Entry 6RIP (electron microscopy, 3.40 A resolution); this record covers chains A and C of the 8 polymer chains in the assembly.

# Chain A
Molecule: DNA-directed RNA polymerase subunit alpha
From: Escherichia coli (strain K12)
Notes: EC 2.7.7.6
Reference sequence: P0A7Z4 (RPOA_ECOLI); residues 1-329 here = UniProt positions 1-329
Sequence (329 residues; each row starts with the number of its first residue):
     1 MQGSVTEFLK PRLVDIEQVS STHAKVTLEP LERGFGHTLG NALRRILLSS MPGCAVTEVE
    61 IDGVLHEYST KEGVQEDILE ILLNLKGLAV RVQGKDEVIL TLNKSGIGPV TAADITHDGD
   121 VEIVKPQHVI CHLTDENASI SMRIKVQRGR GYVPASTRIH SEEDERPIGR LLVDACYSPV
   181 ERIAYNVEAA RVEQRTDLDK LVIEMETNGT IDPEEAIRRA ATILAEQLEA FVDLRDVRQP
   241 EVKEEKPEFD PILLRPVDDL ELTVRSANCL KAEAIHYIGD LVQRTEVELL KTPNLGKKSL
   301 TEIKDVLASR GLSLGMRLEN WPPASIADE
Disordered / not traced: 1-6, 235-329
UniProt features mapped onto this chain:
  - region: Glu-162 to Glu-165 (Required for interaction with Crp at class II promoters)
  - modified residue: Arg-265 (ADP-ribosylarginine), Lys-297 (N6-acetyllysine), Lys-298 (N6-acetyllysine)

# Chain C
Molecule: DNA-directed RNA polymerase subunit beta
From: Escherichia coli (strain K12)
Notes: EC 2.7.7.6
Reference sequence: P0A8V2 (RPOB_ECOLI); numbering as in UniProt (aligned over 1-1342)
Sequence (1342 residues; row label = number of the first residue in the row):
     1 MVYSYTEKKR IRKDFGKRPQ VLDVPYLLSI QLDSFQKFIE QDPEGQYGLE AAFRSVFPIQ
    61 SYSGNSELQY VSYRLGEPVF DVQECQIRGV TYSAPLRVKL RLVIYEREAP EGTVKDIKEQ
   121 EVYMGEIPLM TDNGTFVING TERVIVSQLH RSPGVFFDSD KGKTHSSGKV LYNARIIPYR
   181 GSWLDFEFDP KDNLFVRIDR RRKLPATIIL RALNYTTEQI LDLFFEKVIF EIRDNKLQME
   241 LVPERLRGET ASFDIEANGK VYVEKGRRIT ARHIRQLEKD DVKLIEVPVE YIAGKVVAKD
   301 YIDESTGELI CAANMELSLD LLAKLSQSGH KRIETLFTND LDHGPYISET LRVDPTNDRL
   361 SALVEIYRMM RPGEPPTREA AESLFENLFF SEDRYDLSAV GRMKFNRSLL REEIEGSGIL
   421 SKDDIIDVMK KLIDIRNGKG EVDDIDHLGN RRIRSVGEMA ENQFRVGLVR VERAVKERLS
   481 LGDLDTLMPQ DMINAKPISA AVKEFFGSSQ LSQFMDQNNP LSEITHKRRI SALGPGGLTR
   541 ERAGFEVRDV HPTHYGRVCP IETPEGPNIG LINSLSVYAQ TNEYGFLETP YRKVTDGVVT
   601 DEIHYLSAIE EGNYVIAQAN SNLDEEGHFV EDLVTCRSKG ESSLFSRDQV DYMDVSTQQV
   661 VSVGASLIPF LEHDDANRAL MGANMQRQAV PTLRADKPLV GTGMERAVAV DSGVTAVAKR
   721 GGVVQYVDAS RIVIKVNEDE MYPGEAGIDI YNLTKYTRSN QNTCINQMPC VSLGEPVERG
   781 DVLADGPSTD LGELALGQNM RVAFMPWNGY NFEDSILVSE RVVQEDRFTT IHIQELACVS
   841 RDTKLGPEEI TADIPNVGEA ALSKLDESGI VYIGAEVTGG DILVGKVTPK GETQLTPEEK
   901 LLRAIFGEKA SDVKDSSLRV PNGVSGTVID VQVFTRDGVE KDKRALEIEE MQLKQAKKDL
   961 SEELQILEAG LFSRIRAVLV AGGVEAEKLD KLPRDRWLEL GLTDEEKQNQ LEQLAEQYDE
  1021 LKHEFEKKLE AKRRKITQGD DLAPGVLKIV KVYLAVKRRI QPGDKMAGRH GNKGVISKIN
  1081 PIEDMPYDEN GTPVDIVLNP LGVPSRMNIG QILETHLGMA AKGIGDKINA MLKQQQEVAK
  1141 LREFIQRAYD LGADVRQKVD LSTFSDEEVM RLAENLRKGM PIATPVFDGA KEAEIKELLK
  1201 LGDLPTSGQI RLYDGRTGEQ FERPVTVGYM YMLKLNHLVD DKMHARSTGS YSLVTQQPLG
  1261 GKAQFGGQRF GEMEVWALEA YGAAYTLQEM LTVKSDDVNG RTKMYKNIVD GNHQMEPGMP
  1321 ESFNVLLKEI RSLGINIELE DE
Disordered / not traced: 1, 891-912
UniProt features mapped onto this chain:
  - modified residue (N6-acetyllysine): Lys-1022, Lys-1200
Reported in the primary citation:
  - binding site for the 14-nt RNA strand: Arg-678, Arg-1106

# How chain A and chain C interact
Contacting residue pairs - 48 pairs, chain A then chain C:
  Asn-41(A) with Gly-1215(C); Arg-1216(C), hydrogen bond (side chain-backbone); Thr-1217(C), hydrogen bond (side chain-backbone); Gly-1218(C)
  Arg-44(A) with Glu-1083(C), hydrogen bond (side chain-backbone); Tyr-1087(C)
  Arg-45(A) with Glu-1083(C); Asp-1084(C), salt bridge; Gly-1215(C), hydrogen bond (side chain-backbone)
  Ser-49(A) with Glu-1083(C)
  Tyr-68(A) with Tyr-756(C); Lys-1057(C)
  Thr-70(A) with Ser-730(C); Lys-755(C)
  Glu-72(A) with Tyr-726(C), hydrogen bond; Asp-728(C)
  Val-74(A) with Asp-728(C); Ala-729(C)
  Gln-75(A) with Val-727(C); Ala-729(C), hydrogen bond (backbone-backbone)
  Asp-77(A) with Ala-729(C); Lys-755(C), salt bridge; Tyr-756(C); Asn-766(C); Met-768(C)
  Leu-79(A) with Leu-693(C), hydrophobic; Lys-1057(C)
  Glu-80(A) with Arg-694(C); Met-768(C)
  Leu-83(A) with Leu-693(C), hydrophobic; Arg-694(C)
  Lys-86(A) with Gln-824(C)
  Thr-134(A) with Val-727(C); Leu-773(C)
  Tyr-152(A) with Glu-820(C); Val-823(C); Gln-824(C)
  Ile-159(A) with Glu-876(C)
  Glu-165(A) with Ser-863(C), hydrogen bond; Lys-864(C)
  Arg-166(A) with Glu-876(C), salt bridge
  Ile-168(A) with Tyr-872(C), hydrophobic
  Asp-174(A) with Asp-826(C)
  Cys-176(A) with Gln-824(C)
  Glu-181(A) with Arg-821(C), hydrogen bond (backbone-side chain)
  Arg-182(A) with Asn-1090(C), hydrogen bond (side chain-backbone)
  Ile-183(A) with Gly-1091(C)
  Tyr-185(A) with Tyr-1087(C), hydrogen bond
Interface residues without a listed pair, chain A (36 interface residues in all): His-37, Leu-48, Leu-65, His-66, Glu-67, Lys-71, Glu-76, Pro-154, Ser-156, Ala-184
Interface residues without a listed pair, chain C (44 interface residues in all): Arg-731, Pro-769, Glu-825, Ile-831, Ile-873, Gly-874, Ala-875, Val-928, Ile-929, Ala-1055, Val-1056, Arg-1059, Thr-1092

# Summary
36 residues of chain A and 44 residues of chain C are in contact, with 10 hydrogen bonds and 3 salt bridges.
Polar contacts include Arg-45(A)/Asp-1084(C), Asp-77(A)/Lys-755(C) and Arg-166(A)/Glu-876(C). The paper
reports a binding site for the 14-nt RNA strand at Arg-678(C) and Arg-1106(C).
Here chain A is DNA-directed RNA polymerase subunit alpha and chain C is DNA-directed RNA polymerase subunit
beta, both from Escherichia coli (strain K12). Entry 6RIP (Cryo-EM structure of E. coli RNA polymerase
backtracked elongation complex in swiveled state) was determined by electron microscopy, deposited together
with 6RH3, 6RI7, 6RI9 and 6RIN.
